5E0Q - chains A and B; structure by X-ray diffraction, 1.90 A resolution.

== Chain A ==
Protein: Anti-Nup98 Nanobody TP377
From: Vicugna pacos
Notes: antibody fragment or engineered binder
Chain sequence (128 residues; numbered 1 to 128; the number before each row is that of its first residue):
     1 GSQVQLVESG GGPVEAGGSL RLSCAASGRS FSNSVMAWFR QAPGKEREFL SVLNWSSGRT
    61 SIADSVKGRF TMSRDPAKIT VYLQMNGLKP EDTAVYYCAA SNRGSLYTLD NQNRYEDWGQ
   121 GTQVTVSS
Not modelled in the structure: 1-2

== Chain B ==
Protein: Nuclear pore complex protein Nup98-Nup96
From: Xenopus tropicalis
UniProt: J7I6Y1 (J7I6Y1_XENTR); residues 716-866 here = UniProt positions 716-866
Chain sequence (153 residues; each row starts with the number of its first residue):
   714 GSHPAGIILT RDSYYTIPSM EELARSVDEN GECIVNGFTI GREGFGSIYF EGIVNLTNLD
   774 LDSIVHIRRK EVIVYVDDQN KPPLGEGLNR PAQVTLDEVW PIDKTSRSMI TSPERLSEMN
   834 YKSKLENASR KQGAQFVDYR PESGSWVFKV NHF
Not modelled in the structure: 714
Differences from the reference sequence: expression tag (714-715); engineered mutation Ser821 (Cys in J7I6Y1)

== How chain A and chain B interact ==
Residue-residue contacts (36):
  Arg29(A) - Glu745(B)  salt bridge
  Ser32(A) - Glu799(B)
  Asn33(A) - Asn768(B)  hydrogen bond (side chain-backbone)
  Asn33(A) - Leu769(B)
  Asn33(A) - Thr770(B)  hydrogen bond (side chain-backbone)
  Asn33(A) - Asn771(B)  hydrogen bond (backbone-side chain)
  Val35(A) - Asn771(B)
  Asn54(A) - Asn771(B)  hydrogen bond (side chain-backbone)
  Asn54(A) - Asp773(B)
  Ser56(A) - Asn771(B)  hydrogen bond (side chain-backbone)
  Ser56(A) - Leu772(B)
  Ser56(A) - Asp773(B)  hydrogen bond (side chain-backbone)
  Ser56(A) - Ile777(B)
  Ser56(A) - Tyr788(B)
  Ser57(A) - Asp773(B)  hydrogen bond
  Ser57(A) - Ser776(B)
  Ser57(A) - Ile777(B)
  Ser57(A) - Asn793(B)
  Gly58(A) - Asn793(B)
  Arg59(A) - Ile721(B)
  Arg59(A) - Asp773(B)  salt bridge
  Arg59(A) - Asp775(B)
  Arg59(A) - Ser776(B)  hydrogen bond
  Arg74(A) - Asn793(B)  hydrogen bond
  Asn102(A) - Glu745(B)
  Asn102(A) - Thr770(B)
  Arg103(A) - Asn743(B)  hydrogen bond (side chain-backbone)
  Arg103(A) - Gly744(B)
  Arg103(A) - Asn771(B)  hydrogen bond (backbone-side chain)
  Gly104(A) - Pro717(B)
  Gly104(A) - Ala718(B)
  Gly104(A) - Gly744(B)  hydrogen bond (backbone-backbone)
  Ser105(A) - His716(B)
  Ser105(A) - Pro717(B)  hydrogen bond (backbone-backbone)
  Leu106(A) - Pro717(B)  hydrophobic
  Arg114(A) - Asn771(B)  hydrogen bond
Other interface residues (no listed pair), chain A (20 interface residues in all): Ser34, Pro76, Ser101, Thr108
Other interface residues (no listed pair), chain B (22 interface residues in all): Ser715, Gly719, Gln792

== Overview ==
20 residues of chain A face 22 of chain B across their interface; the contacts include 14 hydrogen bonds and 2
salt bridges. Polar contacts include Arg29(A)-Glu745(B), Arg59(A)-Asp773(B) and Asn33(A)-Asn768(B).
Here chain A is Anti-Nup98 Nanobody TP377 (Vicugna pacos) and chain B is Nuclear pore complex protein
Nup98-Nup96 (Xenopus tropicalis). Entry 5E0Q (Crystal structure of the Nup98 C-terminal domain bound to
nanobody TP377) was determined by X-ray diffraction.
